PDB entry 8ZX1 | electron microscopy, 3.50 A resolution | chains B and C of the 4 polymer chains in the assembly

Chain B:
Protein: Spermidine/putrescine ABC transporter membrane protein
Organism: Escherichia coli
Reference sequence: A0A037Y861 (A0A037Y861_ECOLX); residue numbers follow UniProt; this construct covers 1-285
Sequence (285 residues; each row starts with the number of its first residue):
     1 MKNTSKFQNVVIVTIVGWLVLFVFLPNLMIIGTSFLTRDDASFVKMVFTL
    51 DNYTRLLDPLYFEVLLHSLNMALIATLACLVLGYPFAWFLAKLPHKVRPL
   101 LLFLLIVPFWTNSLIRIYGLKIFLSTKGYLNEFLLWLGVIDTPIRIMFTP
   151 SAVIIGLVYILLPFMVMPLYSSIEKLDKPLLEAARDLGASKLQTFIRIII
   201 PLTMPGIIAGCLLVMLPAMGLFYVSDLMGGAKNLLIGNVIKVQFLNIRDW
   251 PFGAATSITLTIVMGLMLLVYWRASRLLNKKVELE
Not modelled in the structure: 1-6, 280-285
What the authors report for this chain:
  - mutagenesis - Y223A, D226A: abolished catalytic activity on PotD

Chain C:
Protein: Spermidine/putrescine transport system permease protein PotC
Organism: Escherichia coli
Reference sequence: P0AFK6 (POTC_ECOLI); numbering as in UniProt (aligned over 1-264)
Sequence (264 residues; numbered 1 to 264; the number before each row is that of its first residue):
     1 MIGRLLRGGFMTAIYAYLYIPIIILIVNSFNSSRFGINWQGFTTKWYSLL
    51 MNNDSLLQAAQHSLTMAVFSATFATLIGSLTAVALYRYRFRGKPFVSGML
   101 FVVMMSPDIVMAISLLVLFMLLGIQLGFWSLLFSHITFCLPFVVVTVYSR
   151 LKGFDVRMLEAAKDLGASEFTILRKIILPLAMPAVAAGWVLSFTLSMDDV
   201 VVSSFVTGPSYEILPLKIYSMVKVGVSPEVNALATILLVLSLVMVIASQL
   251 IARDKTKGNTGDVK
Not modelled in the structure: 1-4, 254-264

How chain B and chain C interact:
Contacting residue pairs - 86 pairs, chain B then chain C:
  F7(B) - Y88(C)
  Q8(B) - Y88(C)
  V11(B) - A84(C)  hydrophobic
  I15(B) - T81(C)
  W18(B) - I136(C)  hydrophobic
  W18(B) - T137(C)  hydrogen bond
  F22(B) - L115(C)
  F22(B) - F133(C)  hydrophobic
  F22(B) - T137(C)
  V23(B) - V103(C)  hydrophobic
  V23(B) - T137(C)
  F24(B) - M99(C)  hydrophobic
  P26(B) - S114(C)
  P26(B) - L118(C)  hydrophobic
  N27(B) - V110(C)
  N27(B) - S114(C)
  M29(B) - V117(C)  hydrophobic
  M29(B) - L118(C)  hydrophobic
  I30(B) - I113(C)  hydrophobic
  I30(B) - S114(C)
  I30(B) - V117(C)  hydrophobic
  F86(B) - M11(C)  hydrophobic
  F86(B) - I14(C)  hydrophobic
  F86(B) - Y15(C)  hydrophobic
  F89(B) - F10(C)  hydrophobic
  F89(B) - M11(C)  hydrophobic
  L93(B) - M11(C)  hydrophobic
  L101(B) - Y15(C)  hydrogen bond (backbone-side chain)
  L104(B) - Y19(C)  hydrogen bond (backbone-side chain)
  L105(B) - Y15(C)
  L105(B) - L18(C)  hydrophobic
  V107(B) - Y19(C)
  P108(B) - L18(C)
  F109(B) - T194(C)
  F109(B) - D198(C)
  W110(B) - F193(C)  hydrophobic
  W110(B) - T194(C)
  W110(B) - L238(C)  hydrophobic
  W110(B) - S241(C)
  T111(B) - I22(C)
  T111(B) - D198(C)
  T111(B) - L238(C)
  N112(B) - M197(C)
  N112(B) - D198(C)
  N112(B) - V200(C)
  N112(B) - P215(C)
  S113(B) - D198(C)  hydrogen bond (side chain-backbone)
  L114(B) - Y219(C)  hydrophobic
  I115(B) - L25(C)  hydrophobic
  I115(B) - I218(C)  hydrophobic
  Y118(B) - V226(C)
  G119(B) - L25(C)
  I122(B) - I24(C)  hydrophobic
  I122(B) - N28(C)
  I122(B) - G36(C)
  I122(B) - I37(C)  hydrophobic
  F123(B) - I20(C)  hydrophobic
  F123(B) - I24(C)  hydrophobic
  K127(B) - I37(C)
  G128(B) - I37(C)
  Y129(B) - I37(C)
  Y129(B) - N38(C)
  E132(B) - N38(C)
  I155(B) - Y17(C)  hydrogen bond (backbone-side chain)
  V158(B) - Y17(C)
  Y159(B) - Y17(C)
  Y159(B) - L18(C)  hydrophobic
  Y159(B) - P21(C)
  L162(B) - I14(C)  hydrophobic
  L212(B) - M105(C)  hydrophobic
  F222(B) - V201(C)  hydrophobic
  F222(B) - F205(C)  hydrophobic
  Y223(B) - V200(C)  hydrophobic
  D226(B) - Y219(C)
  K241(B) - F205(C)
  K241(B) - Y219(C)  hydrogen bond
  F244(B) - I113(C)  hydrophobic
  W250(B) - V117(C)  hydrophobic
  W250(B) - M120(C)  hydrophobic
  L260(B) - P107(C)  hydrophobic
  M264(B) - M105(C)
  M264(B) - S106(C)
  M264(B) - P107(C)
  L268(B) - M105(C)  hydrophobic
  Y271(B) - F101(C)  hydrophobic
  W272(B) - F101(C)  hydrophobic
Interface residues without a listed pair, chain B (65 interface residues in all): I12, L19, L21, L82, L90, F103, I106, R116, L120, S125, P163, L213, S257, T261
Interface residues without a listed pair, chain C (59 interface residues in all): R7, F35, W39, F90, L100, M104, I109, M111, L140, V190, V245

Overview:
Chain B and chain C form an interface of 65 and 59 residues respectively, with 6 hydrogen bonds. Among the
polar pairs are W18(B)-T137(C), L101(B)-Y15(C) and L104(B)-Y19(C). The paper reports that Y223A and D226A of
chain B abolish catalytic activity on PotD.
Here chain B is Spermidine/putrescine ABC transporter membrane protein and chain C is Spermidine/putrescine
transport system permease protein PotC, both from Escherichia coli. Entry 8ZX1 (Cryo-EM structure of E.coli
spermidine transporter PotABC in nanodisc) was determined by electron microscopy together with 8Y5F, 8Y5G,
8Y5H and 8Y5I from the same study.
